PDB entry 1GMH | X-ray diffraction, 2.10 A resolution | chains F and G of the 3 polymer chains in the assembly

Chain F:
Protein: Gamma-chymotrypsin A
Organism: Bos taurus
Notes: EC 3.4.21.1
UniProt: P00766 (CTRA_BOVIN); residue numbers follow UniProt; this construct covers 16-146
Amino-acid sequence (131 residues; each row starts with the number of its first residue):
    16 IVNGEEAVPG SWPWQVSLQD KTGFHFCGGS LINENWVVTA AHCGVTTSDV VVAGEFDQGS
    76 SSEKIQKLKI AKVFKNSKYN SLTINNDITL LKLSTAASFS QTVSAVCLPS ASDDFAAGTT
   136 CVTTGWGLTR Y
Disulfides: Cys42-Cys58
Swiss-Prot annotation at these positions:
  - active site (Charge relay system): His57, Asp102

Chain G:
Protein: Gamma-chymotrypsin A
Organism: Bos taurus
Notes: EC 3.4.21.1
UniProt: P00766 (CTRA_BOVIN); residues 149-245 here = UniProt positions 149-245
Amino-acid sequence (97 residues; row label = number of the first residue in the row):
   149 ANTPDRLQQA SLPLLSNTNC KKYWGTKIKD AMICAGASGV SSCMGDSGGP LVCKKNGAWT
   209 LVGIVSWGSS TCSTSTPGVY ARVTALVNWV QQTLAAN
Disordered / not traced: 149
Disulfides: Cys168-Cys182, Cys191-Cys220
Glycans and other covalent adducts: phosphorylisopropane (ISP) linked to Ser195
Residues lining bound ligands: phosphorylisopropane (ISP): Cys191, Met192, Gly193, Asp194, Val213, Ser214, Trp215, Gly216
Swiss-Prot annotation at these positions:
  - active site: Ser195 (Charge relay system)

Chain F / chain G interface:
Pairs across the interface - 159 pairs, chain F then chain G:
  Ile16(F) - Gln156(G)
  Ile16(F) - Gln157(G)
  Ile16(F) - Ala158(G)  hydrophobic
  Ile16(F) - Ser189(G)
  Ile16(F) - Asp194(G)  hydrogen bond (backbone-side chain)
  Val17(F) - Val188(G)
  Val17(F) - Ser189(G)  hydrogen bond (backbone-backbone)
  Val17(F) - Cys220(G)
  Val17(F) - Thr222(G)
  Asn18(F) - Gly187(G)  hydrogen bond (side chain-backbone)
  Asn18(F) - Thr222(G)
  Gly19(F) - Gln157(G)
  Glu20(F) - Gln156(G)
  Glu20(F) - Gln157(G)  hydrogen bond (backbone-backbone)
  Glu21(F) - Arg154(G)  salt bridge
  Glu21(F) - Leu155(G)
  Glu21(F) - Gln156(G)
  Ala22(F) - Leu155(G)  hydrogen bond (backbone-backbone)
  Ala22(F) - Gln157(G)
  Trp27(F) - Gln157(G)  hydrogen bond
  Trp27(F) - Trp207(G)  hydrophobic
  Trp29(F) - Trp207(G)  hydrophobic
  Gln30(F) - Pro198(G)
  His40(F) - Gly193(G)  hydrogen bond (side chain-backbone)
  Phe41(F) - Gly193(G)
  Cys42(F) - Gly193(G)
  Cys42(F) - Ser195(G)
  Gly43(F) - Gly193(G)
  Gly43(F) - Ser195(G)  hydrogen bond (backbone-backbone)
  Gly43(F) - Gly196(G)
  Gly43(F) - Gly197(G)
  Gly44(F) - Gly196(G)
  Gly44(F) - Gly197(G)
  Ser45(F) - Pro198(G)
  Ser45(F) - Leu209(G)
  Ile47(F) - Val238(G)  hydrophobic
  Ile47(F) - Leu242(G)  hydrophobic
  Asn48(F) - Leu242(G)
  Trp51(F) - Leu242(G)  hydrophobic
  Trp51(F) - Asn245(G)
  Val53(F) - Gly196(G)
  Val53(F) - Ile212(G)  hydrophobic
  Thr54(F) - Gly196(G)
  Thr54(F) - Ile212(G)
  Ala55(F) - Gly196(G)
  Ala55(F) - Ile212(G)
  Ala55(F) - Val213(G)
  His57(F) - Ser195(G)  hydrogen bond
  His57(F) - Ser214(G)  hydrogen bond (side chain-backbone)
  Cys58(F) - Ser195(G)
  Phe71(F) - Asp153(G)
  Phe71(F) - Arg154(G)
  Phe71(F) - Leu155(G)  hydrogen bond (backbone-backbone)
  Asp72(F) - Asp153(G)
  Asp72(F) - Arg154(G)
  Gln73(F) - Asp153(G)  hydrogen bond (backbone-backbone)
  Gly74(F) - Asp153(G)
  Phe89(F) - Trp237(G)
  Phe89(F) - Thr241(G)
  Phe89(F) - Asn245(G)
  Asn91(F) - Leu234(G)
  Asn91(F) - Trp237(G)
  Thr98(F) - Met180(G)
  Ile99(F) - Met180(G)
  Ile99(F) - Ser214(G)
  Ile99(F) - Trp215(G)
  Asn100(F) - Lys177(G)
  Asn100(F) - Ala179(G)
  Asn100(F) - Met180(G)
  Asn101(F) - Ala179(G)
  Asn101(F) - Leu234(G)
  Asp102(F) - Ser214(G)  hydrogen bond
  Asp102(F) - Ala229(G)
  Ile103(F) - Ile212(G)  hydrophobic
  Ile103(F) - Leu234(G)  hydrophobic
  Ile103(F) - Trp237(G)  hydrophobic
  Ile103(F) - Val238(G)  hydrophobic
  Leu105(F) - Trp237(G)  hydrophobic
  Leu105(F) - Thr241(G)
  Leu105(F) - Leu242(G)  hydrophobic
  Lys107(F) - Asn245(G)  hydrogen bond (side chain-backbone)
  Val121(F) - Val200(G)  hydrophobic
  Val121(F) - Trp207(G)
  Val121(F) - Leu209(G)
  Cys122(F) - Ala206(G)  hydrophobic
  Cys122(F) - Trp207(G)  hydrogen bond (backbone-backbone)
  Cys122(F) - Thr208(G)
  Cys122(F) - Leu209(G)  hydrogen bond (backbone-backbone)
  Leu123(F) - Thr208(G)
  Leu123(F) - Val231(G)  hydrophobic
  Leu123(F) - Val238(G)  hydrophobic
  Pro124(F) - Thr208(G)
  Pro124(F) - Leu209(G)
  Pro124(F) - Val231(G)
  Pro124(F) - Thr232(G)
  Pro124(F) - Val235(G)
  Ser125(F) - Thr232(G)
  Ala126(F) - Thr232(G)
  Ala126(F) - Val235(G)
  Asp128(F) - Thr232(G)
  Phe130(F) - Leu162(G)  hydrophobic
  Phe130(F) - Cys201(G)  hydrophobic
  Phe130(F) - Lys203(G)
  Phe130(F) - Thr208(G)
  Phe130(F) - Val210(G)  hydrophobic
  Ala131(F) - Leu162(G)
  Ala132(F) - Leu162(G)
  Ala132(F) - Leu163(G)
  Ala132(F) - Ser164(G)
  Gly133(F) - Leu162(G)  hydrogen bond (backbone-backbone)
  Thr134(F) - Leu160(G)
  Thr134(F) - Pro161(G)
  Thr134(F) - Leu162(G)  hydrogen bond (backbone-backbone)
  Thr135(F) - Ser159(G)
  Thr135(F) - Leu160(G)
  Cys136(F) - Ser159(G)
  Cys136(F) - Leu160(G)  hydrogen bond (backbone-backbone)
  Cys136(F) - Leu162(G)  hydrophobic
  Cys136(F) - Leu199(G)  hydrophobic
  Cys136(F) - Val200(G)
  Cys136(F) - Cys201(G)  disulfide
  Val137(F) - Ala158(G)
  Val137(F) - Ser159(G)
  Val137(F) - Leu160(G)  hydrophobic
  Val137(F) - Pro198(G)
  Val137(F) - Leu199(G)
  Val137(F) - Val200(G)  hydrogen bond (backbone-backbone)
  Thr138(F) - Gln157(G)
  Thr138(F) - Ala158(G)  hydrogen bond (backbone-backbone)
  Thr138(F) - Leu160(G)
  Thr138(F) - Ser190(G)
  Thr138(F) - Pro198(G)  hydrogen bond (side chain-backbone)
  Thr138(F) - Val213(G)
  Thr139(F) - Gln156(G)
  Thr139(F) - Gln157(G)
  Thr139(F) - Pro198(G)
  Gly140(F) - Leu155(G)
  Gly140(F) - Gln156(G)  hydrogen bond (backbone-backbone)
  Gly140(F) - Asp194(G)
  Trp141(F) - Thr151(G)
  Trp141(F) - Pro152(G)
  Trp141(F) - Asp153(G)  hydrogen bond (side chain-backbone)
  Trp141(F) - Arg154(G)
  Trp141(F) - Leu155(G)
  Trp141(F) - Asp194(G)
  Gly142(F) - Pro152(G)
  Gly142(F) - Met192(G)
  Gly142(F) - Gly193(G)
  Gly142(F) - Asp194(G)  hydrogen bond (backbone-side chain)
  Leu143(F) - Asn150(G)
  Leu143(F) - Thr151(G)
  Leu143(F) - Cys191(G)
  Leu143(F) - Met192(G)  hydrogen bond (backbone-backbone)
  Thr144(F) - Asn150(G)  hydrogen bond (backbone-backbone)
  Thr144(F) - Pro152(G)
  Arg145(F) - Asn150(G)  hydrogen bond (backbone-side chain)
  Tyr146(F) - Met192(G)  hydrophobic
  Tyr146(F) - Ser218(G)
  Tyr146(F) - Thr219(G)
Interface residues without a listed pair, chain F (66 interface residues in all): Val23, Lys90, Thr104, Asp129
Interface residues without a listed pair, chain G (60 interface residues in all): Tyr228, Asn236, Gln239
Disulfides between the chains: Cys136(F)-Cys201(G)

Overview:
The interface between chain F and chain G involves 66 residues on one side and 60 on the other, with 1
disulfide bond, 28 hydrogen bonds and 1 salt bridge. Among the polar pairs are Glu21(F)-Arg154(G),
Ile16(F)-Asp194(G) and Asn18(F)-Gly187(G). Covalently linked phosphorylisopropane: at Ser195(G).
Here chain F is Gamma-chymotrypsin A and chain G is Gamma-chymotrypsin A, both from Bos taurus. Entry 1GMH
(Refined crystal structure of "aged" and "non-aged" organophosphoryl conjugates of gamma-chymotrypsin) was
determined by X-ray diffraction, deposited together with 1GCD.
